8V1U - chains A and D of the 4 polymer chains in the assembly; structure by X-ray diffraction, 2.00 A resolution.

Chain A:
Molecule: DNA ligase 1
Source organism: Homo sapiens
Notes: EC 6.5.1.1
UniProt: P18858 (DNLI1_HUMAN); residues 262-904 here = UniProt positions 262-904
Sequence (647 residues; each row starts with the number of its first residue):
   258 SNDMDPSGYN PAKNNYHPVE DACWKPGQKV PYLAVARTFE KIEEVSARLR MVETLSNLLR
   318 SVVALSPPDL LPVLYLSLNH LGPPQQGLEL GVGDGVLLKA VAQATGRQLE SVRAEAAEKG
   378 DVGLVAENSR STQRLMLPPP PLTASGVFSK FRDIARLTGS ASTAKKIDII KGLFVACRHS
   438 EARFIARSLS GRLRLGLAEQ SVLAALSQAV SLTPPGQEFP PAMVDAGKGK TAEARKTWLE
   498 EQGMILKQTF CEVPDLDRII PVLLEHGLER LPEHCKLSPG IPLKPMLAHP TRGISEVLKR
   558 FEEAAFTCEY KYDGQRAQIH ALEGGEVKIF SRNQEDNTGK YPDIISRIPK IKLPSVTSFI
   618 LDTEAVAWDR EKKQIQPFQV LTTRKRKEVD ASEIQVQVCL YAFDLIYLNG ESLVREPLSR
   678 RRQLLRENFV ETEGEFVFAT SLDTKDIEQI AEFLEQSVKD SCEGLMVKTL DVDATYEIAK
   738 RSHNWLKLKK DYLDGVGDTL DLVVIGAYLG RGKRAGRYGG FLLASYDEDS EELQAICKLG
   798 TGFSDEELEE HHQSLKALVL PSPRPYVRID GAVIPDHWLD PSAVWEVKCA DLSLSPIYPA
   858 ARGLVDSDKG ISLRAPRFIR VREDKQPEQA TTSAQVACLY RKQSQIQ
Disordered / not traced: 902-904
Construct notes: expression tag (258-261); engineered mutation Ala872 (Phe in P18858)
Metal / ion sites: Na+: Asn594 (shared with 2 residues of chain B)
Residues lining bound ligands: adenosine monophosphate (AMP): Ala545, Glu566, Tyr567, Lys568, Tyr569, Arg573, Arg589, Glu621, Phe660, Ala696, Met723, Lys725, Trp742, Lys744, Lys746

Chain D:
Molecule: 18-nt DNA strand
Sequence (18 nucleotides; numbered 9 to 26; the number before each row is that of its first residue):
     9 GTCCGACGAC GCATCAGC

Interface between chain A and chain D:
Residue-residue contacts (62):
  Arg305(A) - DT10(D)  hydrogen bond to the base
  Arg305(A) - DC11(D)  hydrogen bond to the sugar
  Thr415(A) - DC23(D)  hydrogen bond to the phosphate
  Gly416(A) - DC23(D)  hydrogen bond to the phosphate
  Ser417(A) - DA24(D)  phosphate contact
  Ala418(A) - DA24(D)  hydrogen bond to the phosphate
  Ser419(A) - DC23(D)  phosphate contact
  Ser419(A) - DA24(D)  hydrogen bond to the phosphate
  Thr420(A) - DC23(D)  hydrogen bond to the phosphate
  Thr420(A) - DA24(D)  hydrogen bond to the phosphate
  Arg449(A) - DC15(D)  salt bridge to the phosphate
  Arg451(A) - DA14(D)  phosphate contact
  Leu452(A) - DG13(D)  phosphate contact
  Gly453(A) - DC12(D)  phosphate contact
  Gly453(A) - DG13(D)  hydrogen bond to the phosphate
  Leu454(A) - DC12(D)  phosphate contact
  Leu454(A) - DG13(D)  phosphate contact
  Ala455(A) - DC12(D)  hydrogen bond to the phosphate
  Ala455(A) - DG13(D)  phosphate contact
  Glu456(A) - DC12(D)  phosphate contact
  Gln457(A) - DC11(D)  phosphate contact
  Gln457(A) - DC12(D)  hydrogen bond to the phosphate
  Ser458(A) - DC11(D)  phosphate contact
  Ser458(A) - DC12(D)  hydrogen bond to the phosphate
  Gln636(A) - DC18(D)  phosphate contact
  Gln636(A) - DG19(D)  hydrogen bond to the phosphate
  Thr639(A) - DG19(D)  sugar contact
  Thr639(A) - DC20(D)  sugar contact
  Thr640(A) - DG19(D)  phosphate contact
  Thr640(A) - DC20(D)  phosphate contact
  Arg641(A) - DC20(D)  sugar contact
  Lys642(A) - DC20(D)  phosphate contact
  Lys642(A) - DA21(D)  phosphate contact
  Arg643(A) - DC20(D)  hydrogen bond to the phosphate
  Arg643(A) - DA21(D)  hydrogen bond to the phosphate
  Lys644(A) - DA21(D)  phosphate contact
  Arg738(A) - DG9(D)  hydrogen bond to the phosphate
  Arg738(A) - DT10(D)  salt bridge to the phosphate
  Gly767(A) - DC15(D)  phosphate contact
  Arg768(A) - DA14(D)  sugar contact
  Arg768(A) - DC15(D)  salt bridge to the phosphate
  Gly769(A) - DA14(D)  phosphate contact
  Lys770(A) - DG13(D)  hydrogen bond to the base
  Lys770(A) - DA14(D)  hydrogen bond to the phosphate
  Arg771(A) - DA14(D)  phosphate contact
  Gly776(A) - DC15(D)  sugar contact
  Cys794(A) - DA17(D)  phosphate contact
  Lys795(A) - DG16(D)  salt bridge to the phosphate
  Lys795(A) - DA17(D)  hydrogen bond to the phosphate
  Gly797(A) - DC15(D)  sugar contact
  Gly797(A) - DG16(D)  sugar contact
  Ser850(A) - DA17(D)  hydrogen bond to the phosphate
  Ser850(A) - DC18(D)  hydrogen bond to the phosphate
  Leu851(A) - DC18(D)  phosphate contact
  Ser852(A) - DC18(D)  hydrogen bond to the phosphate
  Pro853(A) - DC18(D)  phosphate contact
  Pro853(A) - DG19(D)  phosphate contact
  Tyr855(A) - DA17(D)  hydrogen bond to the phosphate
  Tyr855(A) - DC18(D)  phosphate contact
  Ser869(A) - DA17(D)  hydrogen bond to the phosphate
  Ser869(A) - DC18(D)  phosphate contact
  Leu870(A) - DA17(D)  sugar contact
Interface residues without a listed pair, chain A (48 interface residues in all): Ala421, Lys504, Ser739, Leu766, Leu796, Thr798, Ile854, Pro873

Summary:
48 residues of chain A and 15 residues of chain D are in contact, with 24 hydrogen bonds and 4 salt bridges.
Polar contacts include Arg305(A)-DT10(D), Lys770(A)-DG13(D) and Arg305(A)-DC11(D). Chain A binds adenosine
monophosphate.
Chain A is DNA ligase 1 (Homo sapiens) and chain D is an 18-nt DNA strand; the structure, Human DNA Ligase I
F872A bound to adenylated nicked DNA with a 5' terminal ribonucleotide, was determined by X-ray diffraction
(same publication as 8V1V and 8V1W).
